Entry 7DUL (X-ray diffraction, 3.62 A resolution); this record covers chains A and M of the 23 polymer chains in the assembly.

# Chain A
Molecule: 30S Ribosomal RNA rRNA
From: Thermus thermophilus HB8
Sequence (1522 nucleotides; each row starts with the number of its first residue; note: 42 numbers in that range are skipped by the numbering (no residue carries them; nothing is unmodelled there); a row labelled like 190A-190L holds insertion residues (190A, then the next letters in order); numbering starts at 0):
     0 UUUGUUGGAGAGUCUGAUCCUGGCUCAGGGUGAACGCUGGCGGCGUGCCU
    50 AAGACAUGCAAGUCGUGCGGG
    73 CCGCGGGGUUUU
    88 ACUCCG
    95 UGGUC
   101 AGCGGCGGACGGGUGAGUAACGCGUGGGU
  129A G
   130 ACCUACCCGGAAGAGGGGGACAACCCGGGGAAACUCGGGCUAAUCCCCCA
   180 UGUGGACCCGC
190A-190L CCCUUGGGGUGU
   191 GUCCAAAGGGCUUU
   216 GCCCGCUUCCGGAUGGGCCCGCGUCCCAUCAGCUAGUUGGUGGGGUAAUG
   266 GCCCACCAAGGCGACGACGGGUAGCCGGUCUGAGAGGAUGGCCGGCCACA
   316 GGGGCACUGAGACACGGGCCCCACUCCUACGGGAGGCAGCAGUUAGGAAU
   366 CUUCCGCAAUGGGCGCAAGCCUGACGGAGCGACGCCGCUUGGAGGAAGAA
   416 GCCCUUCGGGGUGUAAACUCCUGAA
   442 CCCGGGACGAAACCCCCGACGA
   474 GGGGACUGACGGUACCGGG
   494 GUAAUAGCGCCGGCCAACUCCGUGCCAGCAGCCGCGGUAAUACGGAGGGC
   544 GCGAGCGUUACCCGGAUUCACUGGGCGUAAAGGGCGUGUAGGCGGCCUGG
   594 GGCGUCCCAUGUGAAAGACCACGGCUCAACCGUGGGGGAGCGUGGGAUAC
   644 GCUCAGGCUAGACGGUGGGAGAGGGUGGUGGAAUUCCCGGAGUAGCGGUG
   694 AAAUGCGCAGAUACCGGGAGGAACGCCGAUGGCGAAGGCAGCCACCUGGU
   744 CCACCCGUGACGCUGAGGCGCGAAAGCGUGGGGAGCAAACCGGAUUAGAU
   794 ACCCGGGUAGUCCACGCCCUAAACGAUGCGCGCUAGGUCUCUGGGUCU
   848 CCUGGGGGCCGAAGCUAACGCGUUAAGCGCGCCGCCUGGGGAGUACGGCC
   898 GCAAGGCUGAAACUCAAAGGAAUUGACGGGGGCCCGCACAAGCGGUGGAG
   948 CAUGUGGUUUAAUUCGAAGXAACGCGAAGAACCUUACCAGGCCUUGACAU
   998 GCUAGG
 1003A G
  1004 AACCCGGGUGAAAGCCUGGGGUGCCCC
1030A-1030D GCGA
  1031 GGGGAGCCCUAGCACAGGUGCUGCAUGGCCGUCGUCAGCUCGUGCCGUGA
  1081 GGUGUUGGGUUAAGUCCCGCAACGAGCGCAACCCCCGCCGUUAGUUGCCA
  1131 GCGGUUCGGCCGGGCACUCUAACGGGACUGCCCGCGAAA
  1171 GCGGGAGGAAGGAGGGGACGACGUCUGGUCAGCAUGGCCCUUACGGCCUG
  1221 GGCGACACACGUGCUACAAUGCCCACUACAAAGCGAUGCCACCCGGCAAC
  1271 GGGGAGCUAAUCGCAAAAAGGUGGGCCCAGUUCGGAUUGGGGUCUGCAAC
  1321 CCGACCCCAUGAAGCCGGAAUCGCUAGUAAUCGCGGAUCAG
 1361A C
  1362 CAUGCCGCGGUGAAUACGUUCCCGGGCCUUGUACACACXGCCXGUXACGC
  1412 CAUGGGAGCGGGCUCUACCCGAAGUCGCCGGG
  1446 AGCCUACGGG
  1459 CAGGCGCCGAGGGUAGGGCCCGUGACUGGGGCGAAGUCGUAACAAGGUAG
  1509 CUGUACCGGAAGGUGCGGCUGGAUCCACUCCUUUCU
Not modelled in the structure: 0-4, 1534-1538
Modified positions: PSU (pseudouridine-5'-monophosphate) at position 516, 7MG (7N-methyl-8-hydroguanosine-5'-monophosphate) at position 527, M2G (N2-dimethylguanosine-5'-monophosphate) at position 966, 5MC (5-methylcytidine-5'-monophosphate) at position 967, 2MG (2N-methylguanosine-5'-monophosphate) at position 1207, 5MC (5-methylcytidine-5'-monophosphate) at position 1400, 4OC (4n,o2'-methylcytidine-5'-monophosphate) at position 1402, 5MC (5-methylcytidine-5'-monophosphate) at position 1404, 5MC (5-methylcytidine-5'-monophosphate) at position 1407, UR3 (3-methyluridine-5'-monophoshate) at position 1498, MA6 (6N-dimethyladenosine-5'-monophoshate) at position 1518, MA6 (6N-dimethyladenosine-5'-monophoshate) at position 1519, PSU (pseudouridine-5'-monophosphate) at position 1540, PSU (pseudouridine-5'-monophosphate) at position 1541
Metal / ion sites: Mg2+ site 1 near G28 (its only coordinating residue here); Mg2+ site 2 near G38 (its only coordinating residue here); Mg2+ site 3 near C48 (its only coordinating residue here); Mg2+ site 4: A59, U387; Mg2+ site 5: G61, G105; Mg2+ site 6 near U98 (its only coordinating residue here); Mg2+ site 7: G107, G326; Mg2+ site 8: A109, G331; Mg2+ site 9 near G111 (its only coordinating residue here); Mg2+ site 10 near G117 (its only coordinating residue here); Mg2+ site 11: C121, G124, U125; Mg2+ site 12 near A149 (its only coordinating residue here); 90 more Mg2+ sites not listed
Ligand contacts: Sisomicin (SIS; (1S,2S,3R,4S,6R)-4,6-diamino-3-{[(2S,3R)-3-amino-6-(aminomethyl)-3,4-dihydro-2H-pyran-2-yl]oxy}-2-hydroxycyclohexyl 3-deoxy-4-C-methyl-3-(methylamino)-beta-L-arabinopyranoside): 5MC_1404, G1405, U1406, 5MC_1407, A1408, C1409, G1491, A1492, A1493, G1494, U1495

# Chain M
Protein: 30S ribosomal protein S13
From: Thermus thermophilus HB8
Reference sequence: P80377 (RS13_THET8); residue numbers follow UniProt; this construct covers 1-126
Amino-acid sequence (126 residues; row label = number of the first residue in the row):
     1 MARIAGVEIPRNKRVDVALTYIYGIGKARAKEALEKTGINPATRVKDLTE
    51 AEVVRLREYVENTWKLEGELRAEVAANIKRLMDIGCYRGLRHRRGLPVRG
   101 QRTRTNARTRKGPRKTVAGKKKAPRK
Not modelled in the structure: 1, 120-126

# How chain A and chain M interact
Pairs across the interface - 87 pairs, chain A then chain M:
  A946(A) / Arg-114(M)  salt bridge to the phosphate
  G947(A) / Arg-108(M)  phosphate contact
  G947(A) / Thr-109(M)  hydrogen bond to the phosphate
  C948(A) / Asn-106(M)  phosphate contact
  C948(A) / Ala-107(M)  phosphate contact
  C948(A) / Arg-108(M)  hydrogen bond to the phosphate
  C948(A) / Thr-109(M)  hydrogen bond to the phosphate
  A949(A) / Gln-101(M)  phosphate contact
  A949(A) / Asn-106(M)  hydrogen bond to the base
  U950(A) / Arg-102(M)  salt bridge to the phosphate
  U950(A) / Thr-105(M)  hydrogen bond to the base
  U950(A) / Asn-106(M)  hydrogen bond to the base
  G951(A) / Arg-102(M)  salt bridge to the phosphate
  U952(A) / Arg-104(M)  salt bridge to the phosphate
  G953(A) / Arg-104(M)  salt bridge to the phosphate
  G954(A) / Arg-104(M)  hydrogen bond to the base
  A1225(A) / Arg-102(M)  phosphate contact
  A1225(A) / Thr-103(M)  hydrogen bond to the phosphate
  A1225(A) / Arg-104(M)  phosphate contact
  C1226(A) / Arg-91(M)  salt bridge to the phosphate
  C1226(A) / Leu-96(M)  phosphate contact
  C1226(A) / Thr-103(M)  hydrogen bond to the phosphate
  C1226(A) / Arg-104(M)  base contact
  C1226(A) / Lys-111(M)  hydrogen bond to the sugar
  A1227(A) / Leu-96(M)  phosphate contact
  A1227(A) / Lys-111(M)  salt bridge to the phosphate
  A1227(A) / Lys-115(M)  hydrogen bond to the sugar
  A1227(A) / Val-117(M)  sugar contact
  C1228(A) / Arg-104(M)  base contact
  C1228(A) / Arg-108(M)  salt bridge to the phosphate
  C1228(A) / Lys-111(M)  salt bridge to the phosphate
  C1228(A) / Arg-114(M)  phosphate contact
  C1228(A) / Lys-115(M)  salt bridge to the phosphate
  C1228(A) / Thr-116(M)  hydrogen bond to the phosphate
  C1228(A) / Val-117(M)  hydrogen bond to the sugar
  A1229(A) / Arg-104(M)  base contact
  A1229(A) / Thr-105(M)  base contact
  A1229(A) / Arg-114(M)  salt bridge to the phosphate
  A1229(A) / Thr-116(M)  hydrogen bond to the phosphate
  C1230(A) / Thr-105(M)  base contact
  G1295(A) / Arg-14(M)  sugar contact
  C1296(A) / Arg-14(M)  sugar contact
  C1297(A) / Arg-44(M)  salt bridge to the phosphate
  U1301(A) / Tyr-21(M)  hydrogen bond to the phosphate
  U1302(A) / Lys-13(M)  salt bridge to the phosphate
  U1302(A) / Arg-14(M)  base contact
  U1302(A) / Val-17(M)  phosphate contact
  U1302(A) / Tyr-21(M)  phosphate contact
  A1306(A) / Thr-109(M)  hydrogen bond to the sugar
  U1307(A) / Gln-101(M)  hydrogen bond to the phosphate
  U1307(A) / Thr-109(M)  sugar contact
  U1307(A) / Arg-110(M)  phosphate contact
  U1308(A) / His-92(M)  hydrogen bond to the phosphate
  U1308(A) / Pro-97(M)  phosphate contact
  U1308(A) / Val-98(M)  hydrogen bond to the phosphate
  U1308(A) / Arg-99(M)  phosphate contact
  U1308(A) / Gln-101(M)  hydrogen bond to the phosphate
  U1308(A) / Arg-110(M)  salt bridge to the phosphate
  G1309(A) / Val-74(M)  sugar contact
  G1309(A) / Asn-77(M)  hydrogen bond to the sugar
  G1309(A) / Ile-78(M)  sugar contact
  G1309(A) / Arg-88(M)  salt bridge to the phosphate
  G1309(A) / His-92(M)  salt bridge to the phosphate
  G1309(A) / Val-98(M)  phosphate contact
  G1309(A) / Arg-99(M)  salt bridge to the phosphate
  G1310(A) / Asn-77(M)  phosphate contact
  G1310(A) / Arg-80(M)  salt bridge to the phosphate
  G1310(A) / Arg-88(M)  salt bridge to the phosphate
  C1320(A) / Tyr-87(M)  sugar contact
  C1321(A) / Tyr-87(M)  sugar contact
  C1322(A) / Gly-100(M)  sugar contact
  G1323(A) / Arg-99(M)  phosphate contact
  G1323(A) / Gly-100(M)  phosphate contact
  C1328(A) / Ala-28(M)  phosphate contact
  C1328(A) / Arg-29(M)  hydrogen bond to the sugar
  A1329(A) / Tyr-23(M)  phosphate contact
  A1329(A) / Gly-24(M)  sugar contact
  A1329(A) / Ile-25(M)  phosphate contact
  A1329(A) / Gly-26(M)  hydrogen bond to the phosphate
  A1329(A) / Lys-27(M)  phosphate contact
  A1329(A) / Ala-28(M)  hydrogen bond to the phosphate
  A1329(A) / Arg-29(M)  hydrogen bond to the phosphate
  A1329(A) / Leu-70(M)  sugar contact
  U1330(A) / Ile-22(M)  phosphate contact
  U1330(A) / Tyr-23(M)  phosphate contact
  U1330(A) / Ile-25(M)  phosphate contact
  U1330(A) / Gly-26(M)  phosphate contact
Other interface residues (no listed pair), chain A (35 interface residues in all): G1224, G1331, A1332
Other interface residues (no listed pair), chain M (44 interface residues in all): Thr-20, Gly-112

# Summary
35 residues of chain A face 44 of chain M across their interface, with 25 hydrogen bonds and 19 salt bridges.
Polar pairs include A949(A)/Asn-106(M), U950(A)/Thr-105(M) and U950(A)/Asn-106(M). Chain A binds Sisomicin.
A59(A) and U387(A) form the Mg2+ site 4.
Chain A is 30S Ribosomal RNA rRNA and chain M is 30S ribosomal protein S13, both from Thermus thermophilus
HB8; the structure, Crystal structure of the Thermus thermophilus (HB8) 30S ribosomal subunit with mRNA and
cognate transfer RNA ..., was determined by X-ray diffraction.
